PDB entry 5YQM | X-ray diffraction, 1.74 A resolution | chain A

# Chain A
Molecule: NAD-dependent protein deacetylase sirtuin-2
From: Homo sapiens
Notes: EC 3.5.1.-
UniProtKB: Q8IXJ6 (SIR2_HUMAN); numbering as in UniProt (aligned over 56-356)
Sequence (306 residues; each row starts with the number of its first residue):
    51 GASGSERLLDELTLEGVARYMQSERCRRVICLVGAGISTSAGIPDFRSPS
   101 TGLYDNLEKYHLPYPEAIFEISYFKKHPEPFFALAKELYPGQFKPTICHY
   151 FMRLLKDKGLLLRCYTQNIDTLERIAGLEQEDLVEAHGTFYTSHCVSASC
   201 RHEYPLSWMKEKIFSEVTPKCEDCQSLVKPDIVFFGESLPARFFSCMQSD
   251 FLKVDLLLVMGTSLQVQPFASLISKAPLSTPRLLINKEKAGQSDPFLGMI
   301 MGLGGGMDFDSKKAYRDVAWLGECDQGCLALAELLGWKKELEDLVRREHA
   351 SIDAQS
Disordered / not traced: 109-112, 298-304
Construct notes: expression tag (51-55)
Metal / ion sites: Zn2+: C195, C200, C221, C224
Ligand contacts: A2X (2-(4,6-dimethylpyrimidin-2-yl)sulfanyl-N-(4-phenylsulfanylphenyl)ethanamide): I93, F96, I118, F119, F131, L134, A135, L138, Y139, P140, F143, I169, D170, T171, F190, L206, I232, V233, F234
UniProt features mapped onto this chain:
  - active site: H187 (Proton acceptor)
  - binding site (NAD(+)): A85 to T89, D95 to R97, Q167 to D170, T262, S263, N286 to E288, C324
  - binding site (Zn(2+)): C195, C200, C221, C224
  - modified residue (Phosphoserine): S100, S207
  - mutagenesis: R97 (R97A: No effect on deacetylase activity), S98 (S98A: Inhibits deacetylase activity), S100 (S100A: Reduces deacetylase activity), E116 (E116A: Reduces binding for the peptide inhibitor S2iL5), E120 (E120A: Reduces binding for the peptide inhibitor S2iL5), Q167 (Q167A: Reduces deacetylase activity. Inhibits the block of entry to chromosome condensation and subsequent hyperploidy cell formation in response to mitotic stress ...), N168 (N168A: Abolishes deacetylation of alpha-tubulin. Inhibits deacetylation of histone H3 at 'Lys-18' ...), D170 (D170A/N: Reduces deacetylase activity), H187 (H187Y/A: Inhibits deacetylase activity toward histone, alpha-tubulin, FZR1 and CDC20. No effect on CDK2-dependent phosphorylation ...), F244 (F244A: Strongly reduces binding for the peptide inhibitor S2iL5), Q265 (Q265A: Reduces binding for the peptide inhibitor S2iL5), S271 (S271A: Reduces binding for the peptide inhibitor S2iL5), 5 further mutagenesis entries in UniProt

# Overview
Chain A binds compound A2X. The Zn2+ site is built by C195, C200, C221 and C224. From UniProt: active-site
residue H187, 18 NAD+-binding residues, 4 Zn2+-binding residues and 17 mutagenesis sites.
Chain A is NAD-dependent protein deacetylase sirtuin-2 (Homo sapiens); the structure, Crystal structure of
Sirt2 in complex with selective inhibitor A29, was determined by X-ray diffraction, deposited together with
5YQL and 5YQN.
